PDB entry 7ZWM | X-ray diffraction, 3.69 A resolution | chains A and C of the 10 polymer chains in the assembly

# Chain A
Molecule: Gametocyte surface protein P45/48
Source organism: Plasmodium falciparum
UniProt: Q8I6T1 (P4548_PLAF7); residue numbers follow UniProt; this construct covers 1-428
Sequence (428 residues; numbered 1 to 428; the number before each row is that of its first residue):
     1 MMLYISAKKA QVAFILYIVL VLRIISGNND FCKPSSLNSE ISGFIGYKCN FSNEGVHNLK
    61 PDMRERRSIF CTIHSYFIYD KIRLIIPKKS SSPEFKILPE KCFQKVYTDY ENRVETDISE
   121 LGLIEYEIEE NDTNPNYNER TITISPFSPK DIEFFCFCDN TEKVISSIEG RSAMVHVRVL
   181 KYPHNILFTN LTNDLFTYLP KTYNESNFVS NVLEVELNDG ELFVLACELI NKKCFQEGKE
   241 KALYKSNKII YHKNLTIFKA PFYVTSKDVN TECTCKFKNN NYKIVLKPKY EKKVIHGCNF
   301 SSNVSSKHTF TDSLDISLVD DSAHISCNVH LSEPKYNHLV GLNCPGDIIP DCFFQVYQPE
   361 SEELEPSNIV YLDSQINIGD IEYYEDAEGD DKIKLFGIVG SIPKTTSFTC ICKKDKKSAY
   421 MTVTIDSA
Not modelled in the structure: 1-181, 195-199, 240-244
Disulfides: Cys227-Cys275, Cys234-Cys273, Cys298-Cys327, Cys344-Cys412, Cys352-Cys410
Glycans and other covalent adducts: N-acetylglucosamine (NAG) linked to Asn190; glycan linked to Asn204
Swiss-Prot annotation at these positions:
  - lipidation: Asp426 (GPI-anchor amidated aspartate)
  - glycosylation (N-linked (GlcNAc...) asparagine): Asn50, Asn131, Asn190, Asn204, Asn254, Asn299, Asn303

# Chain C
Molecule: 32F3 light chain
Source organism: Mus musculus
Sequence (213 residues; each row starts with the number of its first residue):
     1 QIVLSQSPAI LSASPGEKVT MTCRASSSVT YIHWYQQKPG SSPKPWIQAT SSLASGVPAR
    61 FSGSGSGTSY SLSISRVEAE DAATYYCQQW SSNPLTFGAG TKLELKRADA APTVSIFPPS
   121 SEQLTSGGAS VVCFLNNFYP KDINVKWKID GSERQNGVLN SWTDQDSKDS TYSMSSTLTL
   181 TKDEYERHNS YTCEATHKTS TSPIVKSFNR NEC
Not modelled in the structure: 212-213
Disulfides: Cys23-Cys87, Cys133-Cys193

# How chain A and chain C interact
Pairs across the interface (18):
  Ile349(A) - Ala49(C)  hydrophobic
  Ile349(A) - Ser52(C)
  Leu364(A) - Asn93(C)  hydrogen bond (backbone-side chain)
  Glu365(A) - Asn93(C)  hydrogen bond
  Pro366(A) - Trp90(C)
  Pro366(A) - Ser92(C)
  Pro366(A) - Asn93(C)
  Ser367(A) - Tyr31(C)
  Asn368(A) - Thr30(C)  hydrogen bond
  Asn368(A) - Tyr31(C)
  Asn368(A) - Trp90(C)
  Asn368(A) - Ser91(C)  hydrogen bond (side chain-backbone)
  Ile369(A) - Thr30(C)
  Ile369(A) - Tyr31(C)  hydrophobic
  Lys413(A) - Gln48(C)  hydrogen bond
  Lys413(A) - Ser52(C)  hydrogen bond
  Lys413(A) - Leu53(C)  hydrogen bond (side chain-backbone)
  Lys416(A) - Ser55(C)
Interface residues without a listed pair, chain A (11 interface residues in all): Asp347, Asp415
Interface residues without a listed pair, chain C (12 interface residues in all): Ala54

# Summary
11 residues of chain A face 12 of chain C across their interface; the contacts include 7 hydrogen bonds. Polar
contacts include Leu364(A)-Asn93(C), Glu365(A)-Asn93(C) and Asn368(A)-Thr30(C). Covalently linked
N-acetylglucosamine: at Asn190(A).
Chain A is Gametocyte surface protein P45/48 (Plasmodium falciparum) and chain C is 32F3 light chain (Mus
musculus); the structure, Pfs48/45 central and C-terminal domains bound to Fab fragments of monoclonal
antibody 10D8 and 32F3, was determined by X-ray diffraction, deposited together with 7ZWF, 7ZWI, 7ZXF and
7ZXG.
